Entry 9EK3 (electron microscopy, 8.00 A resolution (low resolution: residue-level contacts below are approximate; hydrogen-bond / salt-bridge calls are withheld)); this record covers chains B and E of the 39 polymer chains in the assembly.

Chain B (and E):
Name: Matrix protein p17
Organism: Human immunodeficiency virus type 1
Notes: chain E of this document is another copy of the same molecule, construct and numbering; everything in this record applies to it too
UniProt: P12497 (POL_HV1N5); residues 1-115 here correspond to UniProt positions 2-116 (UniProt number = residue number + 1)
Amino-acid sequence (115 residues; row label = number of the first residue in the row):
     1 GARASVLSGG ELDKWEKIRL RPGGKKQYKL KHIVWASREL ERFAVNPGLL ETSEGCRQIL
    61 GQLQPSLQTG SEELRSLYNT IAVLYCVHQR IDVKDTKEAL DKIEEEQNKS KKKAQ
Covalently attached groups: myristic acid (MYR) linked to G1
What the authors report for this chain:
  - binding site for myristic acid: R38 (from molecular simulation)
  - mutagenesis - R19A, E41A, E51A: unchanged growth
  - mutagenesis - R19L: unchanged growth (citing earlier work)
  - mutagenesis - L20K: increased binding to membrane (citing earlier work)

Chain B / chain E interface:
Contacting residue pairs - 19 pairs, chain B then chain E:
  G1(B) - A2(E)
  A2(B) - A2(E)
  A2(B) - R3(E)
  A2(B) - V6(E)
  A4(B) - E51(E)
  S5(B) - G1(E)
  S5(B) - A2(E)
  S5(B) - E51(E)
  V6(B) - R3(E)
  E11(B) - G1(E)
  E11(B) - E51(E)
  E51(B) - A4(E)
  E51(B) - S5(E)
  E51(B) - G10(E)
  E51(B) - E11(E)
  E51(B) - R90(E)
  T52(B) - R90(E)
  H88(B) - G1(E)
  R90(B) - E51(E)
Other interface residues (no listed pair), chain B (13 interface residues in all): L30, P47, G48
Other interface residues (no listed pair), chain E (13 interface residues in all): L7, L12, T52

In short:
The chain B/chain E interface involves 13 residues from each chain. Myristic acid is covalently linked to
G1(B). From the paper: a binding site for myristic acid at R38(B); L20K of chain B increases binding to
membrane; 5 substitutions were tested in all.
Both chains are Matrix protein p17 (Human immunodeficiency virus type 1). Entry 9EK3 (HIV-1 immature WT matrix
protein p17 lattice) was determined by electron microscopy (same publication as 9EK1 and 9EK2).
